Entry 4DR2 (X-ray diffraction, 3.25 A resolution); this record covers chains A and E of the 21 polymer chains in the assembly.

Chain A:
Molecule: 16S rRNA
From: Thermus thermophilus
Sequence (1522 nucleotides; row label = number of the first residue in the row; note: 42 numbers in that range are skipped by the numbering (no residue carries them; nothing is unmodelled there); a row labelled like 190A-190L holds insertion residues (190A, then the next letters in order); numbering starts at 0):
     0 UUUGUUGGAG AGUUUGAUCC UGGCUCAGGG UGAACGCUGG CGGCGUGCCU AAGACAUGCA
    60 AGUCGUGCGG G
    73 CCGCGGGGUU UU
    88 ACUCCG
    95 UGGUC
   101 AGCGGCGGAC GGGUGAGUAA CGCGUGGGU
  129A G
   130 ACCUACCCGG AAGAGGGGGA CAACCCGGGG AAACUCGGGC UAAUCCCCCA UGUGGACCCG
   190 C
190A-190L CCCUUGGGGUGU
   191 GUCCAAAGGG CUUU
   216 GCCCGCUUCC GGAUGGGCCC GCGUCCCAUC AGCUAGUUGG UGGGGUAAUG GCCCACCAAG
   276 GCGACGACGG GUAGCCGGUC UGAGAGGAUG GCCGGCCACA GGGGCACUGA GACACGGGCC
   336 CCACUCCUAC GGGAGGCAGC AGUUAGGAAU CUUCCGCAAU GGGCGCAAGC CUGACGGAGC
   396 GACGCCGCUU GGAGGAAGAA GCCCUUCGGG GUGUAAACUC CUGAA
   442 CCCGGGACGA AACCCCCGAC GA
   474 GGGGACUGAC GGUACCGGG
   494 GUAAUAGCGC CGGCCAACUC CGUGCCAGCA GCCGCGGUAA UACGGAGGGC GCGAGCGUUA
   554 CCCGGAUUCA CUGGGCGUAA AGGGCGUGUA GGCGGCCUGG GGCGUCCCAU GUGAAAGACC
   614 ACGGCUCAAC CGUGGGGGAG CGUGGGAUAC GCUCAGGCUA GACGGUGGGA GAGGGUGGUG
   674 GAAUUCCCGG AGUAGCGGUG AAAUGCGCAG AUACCGGGAG GAACGCCGAU GGCGAAGGCA
   734 GCCACCUGGU CCACCCGUGA CGCUGAGGCG CGAAAGCGUG GGGAGCAAAC CGGAUUAGAU
   794 ACCCGGGUAG UCCACGCCCU AAACGAUGCG CGCUAGGUCU CUGGGUCU
   848 CCUGGGGGCC GAAGCUAACG CGUUAAGCGC GCCGCCUGGG GAGUACGGCC GCAAGGCUGA
   908 AACUCAAAGG AAUUGACGGG GGCCCGCACA AGCGGUGGAG CAUGUGGUUU AAUUCGAAGX
   968 AACGCGAAGA ACCUUACCAG GCCUUGACAU GCUAGG
 1003A G
  1004 AACCCGGGUG AAAGCCUGGG GUGCCCC
1030A-1030D GCGA
  1031 GGGGAGCCCU AGCACAGGUG CUGCAUGGCC GUCGUCAGCU CGUGCCGUGA GGUGUUGGGU
  1091 UAAGUCCCGC AACGAGCGCA ACCCCCGCCG UUAGUUGCCA GCGGUUCGGC CGGGCACUCU
  1151 AACGGGACUG CCCGCGAAA
  1171 GCGGGAGGAA GGAGGGGACG ACGUCUGGUC AGCAUGGCCC UUACGGCCUG GGCGACACAC
  1231 GUGCUACAAU GCCCACUACA AAGCGAUGCC ACCCGGCAAC GGGGAGCUAA UCGCAAAAAG
  1291 GUGGGCCCAG UUCGGAUUGG GGUCUGCAAC CCGACCCCAU GAAGCCGGAA UCGCUAGUAA
  1351 UCGCGGAUCA G
 1361A C
  1362 CAUGCCGCGG UGAAUACGUU CCCGGGCCUU GUACACACXG CCXGUXACGC CAUGGGAGCG
  1422 GGCUCUACCC GAAGUCGCCG GG
  1446 AGCCUACGGG
  1459 CAGGCGCCGA GGGUAGGGCC CGUGACUGGG GCGAAGUCGU AACAAGGUAG CUGUACCGGA
  1519 AGGUGCGGCU GGAUCCACUC CUUUCU
Not modelled in the structure: 0-4, 1534-1538
Modified residues: PSU (pseudouridine-5'-monophosphate) at position 516, 7MG (7N-methyl-8-hydroguanosine-5'-monophosphate) at position 527, M2G (N2-dimethylguanosine-5'-monophosphate) at position 966, 5MC (5-methylcytidine-5'-monophosphate) at position 967, 2MG (2N-methylguanosine-5'-monophosphate) at position 1207, 5MC (5-methylcytidine-5'-monophosphate) at position 1400, 4OC (4n,o2'-methylcytidine-5'-monophosphate) at position 1402, 5MC (5-methylcytidine-5'-monophosphate) at position 1404, 5MC (5-methylcytidine-5'-monophosphate) at position 1407, UR3 (3-methyluridine-5'-monophoshate) at position 1498, MA6 (6N-dimethyladenosine-5'-monophoshate) at position 1518, MA6 (6N-dimethyladenosine-5'-monophoshate) at position 1519, PSU (pseudouridine-5'-monophosphate) at position 1540, PSU (pseudouridine-5'-monophosphate) at position 1541
Sequence notes: conflict C1534 (A2157 in M26923.1), A1535 (C2158 in M26923.1)
Metal / ion sites: Mg2+ site 1 near U5 (its only coordinating residue here); Mg2+ site 2 near U12 (its only coordinating residue here); Mg2+ site 3: U12, C526, 7MG_527; Mg2+ site 4 near G21 (its only coordinating residue here); Mg2+ site 5: C48, U49; Mg2+ site 6 near A53 (its only coordinating residue here); Mg2+ site 7: A59, C386; Mg2+ site 8: G61, U62; Mg2+ site 9: G107, G324; Mg2+ site 10: A109, G331; Mg2+ site 11: G117, G289; Mg2+ site 12: C121, G124, U125, G236; 84 more Mg2+ sites not listed
Residues lining bound ligands:
  - paromomycin (PAR), molecule 1: U30, G31, C48, U49, U304, G305, G306, C554, C555
  - paromomycin (PAR), molecule 2: G31, C47, C48, A50, A51, G52, A53, G113, U114, G115, A353, C355, A356, U358, U359, A360, G361, U365, C366
  - paromomycin (PAR), molecule 3: G64, U65, G68, G69, G70, C73, U95, G96, G97, U98, C99, A101
  - paromomycin (PAR), molecule 4: A119, A120, C121, G122, C123, G236, C237, G238, U239, C240, C241, C280, G281, A282
  - paromomycin (PAR), molecule 5: G127, G128, U129, C132, U133, A228, U229, G230, G231
  - paromomycin (PAR), molecule 6: G292, G293, U294, C295, U296, G297, G301, G302, A303, G610, A611, A632
  - paromomycin (PAR), molecule 7: A412, G413, A414, A415, C417, C418, C419, G424, G425, G426, U427, G428
  - paromomycin (PAR), molecule 8: G567, G568, C569, G570, G575, G821, G874, C875, C877, C879, C880
  - paromomycin (PAR), molecule 9: U598, C599, C601, A602, U603, G604, A632, G633, C634, G635, U636, G637
  - paromomycin (PAR), molecule 10: U605, G606, A607, A608, G628, G629, G630, G631
  - paromomycin (PAR), molecule 11: G610, A611, C612, C613, A614, G616, A622, C623, C624, G625, U626, G627
  - paromomycin (PAR), molecule 12: G661, G662, A663, G664, G666, G667, C739, U740, G741, G742, U743
  - paromomycin (PAR), molecule 13: U669, G670, G671, U672, G673, G714, A715, A716, C717, C805, C806, A807
  - paromomycin (PAR), molecule 14: A716, C717, G718, C732, A733, A766, A767, U804, C805, C806, G1525, G1526
  - paromomycin (PAR), molecule 15: C770, G771, U772, G773, G774, G775, G776, A802, G803
  - paromomycin (PAR), molecule 16: C1060, G1061, U1062, U1065, C1066, C1189, G1190
  - paromomycin (PAR), molecule 17: G1405, U1406, 5MC_1407, A1408, C1409, G1489, C1490, G1491, A1492, A1493, G1494, U1495, C1496

Chain E:
Molecule: 30S ribosomal protein S5
From: Thermus thermophilus
UniProtKB: Q5SHQ5 (RS5_THET8); residues 1-162 here = UniProt positions 1-162
Amino-acid sequence (162 residues; each row starts with the number of its first residue):
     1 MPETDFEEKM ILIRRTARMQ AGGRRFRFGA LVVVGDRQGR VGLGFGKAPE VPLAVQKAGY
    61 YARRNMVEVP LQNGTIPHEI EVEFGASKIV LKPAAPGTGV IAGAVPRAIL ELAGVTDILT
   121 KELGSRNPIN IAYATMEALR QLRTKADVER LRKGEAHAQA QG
Not modelled in the structure: 1-4, 156-162

Chain A / chain E interface:
Pairs across the interface - 83 pairs, chain A then chain E:
  U5(A) - Ala95(E)  base contact
  G6(A) - Ala94(E)  base contact
  G6(A) - Ala95(E)  hydrogen bond to the base
  G6(A) - Thr98(E)  hydrogen bond to the base
  G6(A) - Leu119(E)  base contact
  G7(A) - Lys92(E)  hydrogen bond to the base
  G7(A) - Ile101(E)  sugar contact
  G7(A) - Leu119(E)  sugar contact
  G7(A) - Thr120(E)  hydrogen bond to the sugar
  G7(A) - Lys121(E)  base contact
  A8(A) - Ile101(E)  phosphate contact
  A8(A) - Ala102(E)  hydrogen bond to the sugar
  A8(A) - Gly103(E)  sugar contact
  A8(A) - Arg107(E)  base contact
  A8(A) - Thr120(E)  sugar contact
  G9(A) - Lys121(E)  salt bridge to the phosphate
  G9(A) - Glu122(E)  hydrogen bond to the phosphate
  G9(A) - Arg126(E)  base contact
  A10(A) - Arg126(E)  salt bridge to the phosphate
  G15(A) - Ala17(E)  hydrogen bond to the base
  G15(A) - Met19(E)  base contact
  G15(A) - Arg24(E)  hydrogen bond to the sugar
  A16(A) - Thr16(E)  sugar contact
  A16(A) - Ala17(E)  sugar contact
  U17(A) - Arg14(E)  phosphate contact
  C18(A) - Arg14(E)  salt bridge to the phosphate
  C18(A) - Asn127(E)  hydrogen bond to the phosphate
  C18(A) - Asn130(E)  phosphate contact
  C19(A) - Ala86(E)  phosphate contact
  C19(A) - Ser125(E)  hydrogen bond to the phosphate
  C19(A) - Asn127(E)  hydrogen bond to the phosphate
  C19(A) - Asn130(E)  hydrogen bond to the phosphate
  U20(A) - Ala86(E)  phosphate contact
  U20(A) - Ser125(E)  phosphate contact
  G558(A) - Lys121(E)  phosphate contact
  A559(A) - Lys121(E)  salt bridge to the phosphate
  A559(A) - Arg126(E)  salt bridge to the phosphate
  U560(A) - Leu123(E)  base contact
  A864(A) - Gly85(E)  phosphate contact
  U921(A) - Arg18(E)  sugar contact
  U921(A) - Met19(E)  hydrogen bond to the sugar
  G922(A) - Met19(E)  sugar contact
  G922(A) - Gln20(E)  sugar contact
  G922(A) - Ala21(E)  hydrogen bond to the phosphate
  A923(A) - Ala21(E)  phosphate contact
  C1069(A) - Gln20(E)  phosphate contact
  C1069(A) - Arg25(E)  phosphate contact
  U1070(A) - Arg18(E)  salt bridge to the phosphate
  U1070(A) - Gln20(E)  phosphate contact
  U1070(A) - Arg25(E)  salt bridge to the phosphate
  C1071(A) - Arg27(E)  salt bridge to the phosphate
  G1072(A) - Pro49(E)  phosphate contact
  G1072(A) - Lys57(E)  salt bridge to the phosphate
  U1073(A) - Lys57(E)  salt bridge to the phosphate
  G1074(A) - Tyr60(E)  phosphate contact
  G1074(A) - Tyr61(E)  hydrogen bond to the phosphate
  G1077(A) - Lys47(E)  hydrogen bond to the base
  U1078(A) - Phe84(E)  sugar contact
  U1078(A) - Ile129(E)  sugar contact
  U1078(A) - Asn130(E)  hydrogen bond to the sugar
  U1078(A) - Tyr133(E)  sugar contact
  G1079(A) - Arg14(E)  hydrogen bond to the phosphate
  G1079(A) - Phe45(E)  sugar contact
  G1079(A) - Lys47(E)  salt bridge to the phosphate
  G1079(A) - Tyr133(E)  phosphate contact
  A1080(A) - Arg14(E)  salt bridge to the phosphate
  A1080(A) - Thr16(E)  hydrogen bond to the phosphate
  A1080(A) - Ala17(E)  sugar contact
  A1080(A) - Lys47(E)  salt bridge to the phosphate
  G1081(A) - Thr16(E)  hydrogen bond to the phosphate
  G1081(A) - Ala17(E)  phosphate contact
  G1081(A) - Arg18(E)  phosphate contact
  G1081(A) - Arg27(E)  salt bridge to the phosphate
  C1192(A) - Gln20(E)  base contact
  C1192(A) - Arg25(E)  hydrogen bond to the base
  G1193(A) - Arg25(E)  sugar contact
  U1194(A) - Gly22(E)  sugar contact
  A1396(A) - Met19(E)  base contact
  C1397(A) - Arg24(E)  salt bridge to the phosphate
  A1398(A) - Gln20(E)  hydrogen bond to the base
  A1398(A) - Ala21(E)  base contact
  A1398(A) - Gly22(E)  base contact
  A1398(A) - Gly23(E)  base contact
Other interface residues (no listed pair), chain A (38 interface residues in all): U863, G1082
Other interface residues (no listed pair), chain E (44 interface residues in all): Arg15, Glu83, Ser87, Pro93

Summary:
Chain A and chain E form an interface of 38 and 44 residues respectively, with 22 hydrogen bonds and 15 salt
bridges. Polar pairs include G6(A)-Ala95(E), G6(A)-Thr98(E) and G7(A)-Lys92(E). Ligands of chain A: 17 copies
of paromomycin.
Chain A is 16S rRNA and chain E is 30S ribosomal protein S5, both from Thermus thermophilus; the structure,
Crystal structure of the Thermus thermophilus (HB8) 30S ribosomal subunit with multiple copies of paromomycin
molecules ..., was determined by X-ray diffraction together with 4DR1, 4DR3, 4DR4, 4DR5, 4DR6 and 4DR7 from
the same study.
